Entry 8YR4 (electron microscopy, 3.10 A resolution); this record covers chains A and B of the 4 polymer chains in the assembly.

== Chain A (and B) ==
Protein: ATP-binding cassette sub-family B member 6
Source organism: Homo sapiens
Notes: EC 7.6.2.5; chain B of this document is another copy of the same molecule, construct and numbering; everything in this record applies to it too
Reference sequence: Q9NP58 (ABCB6_HUMAN); residues 206-842 here = UniProt positions 206-842
Chain sequence (637 residues; row label = number of the first residue in the row):
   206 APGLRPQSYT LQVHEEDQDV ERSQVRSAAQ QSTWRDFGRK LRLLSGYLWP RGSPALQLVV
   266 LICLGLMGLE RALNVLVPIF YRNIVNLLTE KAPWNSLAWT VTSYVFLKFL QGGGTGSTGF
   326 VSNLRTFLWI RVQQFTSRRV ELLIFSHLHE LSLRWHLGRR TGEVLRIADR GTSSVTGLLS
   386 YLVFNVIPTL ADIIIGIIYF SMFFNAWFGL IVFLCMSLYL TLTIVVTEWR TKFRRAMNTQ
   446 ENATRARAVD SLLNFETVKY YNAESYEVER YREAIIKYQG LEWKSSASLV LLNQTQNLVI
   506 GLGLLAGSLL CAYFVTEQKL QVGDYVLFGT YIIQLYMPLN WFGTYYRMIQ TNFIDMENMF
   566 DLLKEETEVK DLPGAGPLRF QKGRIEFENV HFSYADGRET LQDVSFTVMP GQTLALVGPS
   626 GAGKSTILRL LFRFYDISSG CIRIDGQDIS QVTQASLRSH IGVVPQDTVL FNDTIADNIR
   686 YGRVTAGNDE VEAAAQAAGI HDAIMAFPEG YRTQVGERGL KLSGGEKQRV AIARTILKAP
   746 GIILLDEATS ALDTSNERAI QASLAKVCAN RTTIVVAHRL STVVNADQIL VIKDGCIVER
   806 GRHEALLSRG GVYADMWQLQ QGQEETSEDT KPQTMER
Disordered / not traced: 206-240, 827-842
Curated features (UniProtKB/Swiss-Prot):
  - binding site (ATP): Y599, G623 to R634
  - natural variant: R276 (R276W: May be a modifier of disease severity in porphyria patients), S322 (S322R: In DUH3), L356 (L356P: In DUH3), R375 (R375Q: In PSHK2; R375W: In PSHK2), Y424 (Y424H: In DUH3), A453 (A453V: In DUH3), A492 (A492T: May be a modifier of disease severity in porphyria patients), T521 (T521S: May be a modifier of disease severity in porphyria patients), Q555 (Q555K: In DUH3), G579 (G579E: In DUH3), G588 (G588S: May be a modifier of disease severity in porphyria patients), A681 (A681T: May be a modifier of disease severity in porphyria patients), 2 further natural variant entries in UniProt
  - mutagenesis: Y286 (Y286A: Loss of substrate-stimulate ATPase activity. Impairs protein expression), N447 (N447Q: Does not affect N-glycosylation. Does not affect N-glycosylation; when associated with Q-498; Q-677 and Q-775. Does not affect trafficking from endoplasmic reticulum ...), N498 (N498Q: Does not affect N-glycosylation. Does not affect N-glycosylation; when associated with Q-447; Q-677 and Q-775. Does not affect trafficking from endoplasmic reticulum ...), V531 (V531A: Loss of substrate-stimulate ATPase activity. Impairs protein expression), M542 (M542A: Loss of substrate-stimulate ATPase activity), W546 (W546A: Loss of substrate-stimulate ATPase activity. Impairs protein expression; W546F: Does not affect substrate-stimulate ATPase activity; W546V: Loss of substrate-stimulate ATPase activity ...), K629 (K629A: Abolishes ATP hydrolysis. Abolishes coproporphyrin III transport; K629M: Does not affect subcellular location in early melanosome and lysosome ...), N677 (N677Q: Does not affect N-glycosylation. Does not affect N-glycosylation; when associated with Q-447; Q-498; and Q-775. Does not affect trafficking from endoplasmic reticulum ...), N775 (N775Q: Does not affect N-glycosylation. Does not affect N-glycosylation; when associated with Q-447; Q-498 and Q-677. Does not affect trafficking from endoplasmic reticulum ...)
What the authors report for this chain:
  - mutagenesis - E752Q: abolished catalytic activity on Cd(II):GSH
  - mutagenesis - E752Q: unchanged binding to Cd(II):GSH
  - mutagenesis - E752Q: decreased growth in response to Cd(II)
  - mutagenesis - Q501A (1.7 +/- 1.0 mM): decreased binding to Cd(II):GSH
  - mutagenesis - R435A, R439A, N498A, R552A: increased catalytic activity
  - specificity-determining residues: W546 (proposed by the authors, not directly observed)

== Interface between chain A and chain B ==
Pairs across the interface (146; chain A residue first):
  Y286(A) - Y530(B)  hydrophobic
  Y286(A) - V531(B)
  I289(A) - Y530(B)
  L293(A) - V520(B)  hydrophobic
  L293(A) - Y530(B)  hydrophobic
  T294(A) - T294(B)  hydrogen bond
  K296(A) - Q523(B)
  A297(A) - T521(B)
  W299(A) - L514(B)
  W299(A) - Y518(B)
  L302(A) - T521(B)
  V306(A) - S513(B)
  V306(A) - L514(B)  hydrophobic
  V306(A) - Y530(B)
  V310(A) - L510(B)  hydrophobic
  F314(A) - N502(B)
  G318(A) - I538(B)
  T323(A) - N502(B)  hydrogen bond (backbone-side chain)
  T323(A) - Y541(B)
  G324(A) - Q499(B)
  G324(A) - N502(B)
  F325(A) - Q499(B)
  F325(A) - N502(B)
  N328(A) - N498(B)
  N328(A) - Q499(B)  hydrogen bond
  F332(A) - W488(B)  hydrophobic
  I335(A) - W488(B)
  I335(A) - S491(B)
  R336(A) - W488(B)
  Q339(A) - Q484(B)  hydrogen bond (backbone-side chain)
  Q339(A) - E487(B)  hydrogen bond
  Q339(A) - W488(B)
  R343(A) - I480(B)
  R343(A) - Q484(B)  hydrogen bond
  E346(A) - Y476(B)  hydrogen bond
  L347(A) - Y476(B)  hydrophobic
  L347(A) - R477(B)
  F350(A) - S456(B)
  F350(A) - L457(B)  hydrophobic
  F350(A) - E472(B)
  F350(A) - V473(B)  hydrophobic
  F350(A) - Y476(B)  hydrophobic
  H354(A) - S456(B)  hydrogen bond
  L356(A) - F460(B)
  H361(A) - F460(B)
  T366(A) - L457(B)
  T366(A) - L458(B)
  L370(A) - V454(B)  hydrophobic
  D374(A) - R450(B)  salt bridge
  R450(A) - D374(B)  salt bridge
  V454(A) - L370(B)  hydrophobic
  D455(A) - F676(B)
  D455(A) - N677(B)
  S456(A) - F350(B)
  S456(A) - H354(B)  hydrogen bond
  L457(A) - F350(B)  hydrophobic
  L457(A) - L353(B)  hydrophobic
  L457(A) - T366(B)
  N459(A) - V674(B)
  F460(A) - H354(B)
  F460(A) - L356(B)
  F460(A) - H361(B)
  E461(A) - Y686(B)
  E461(A) - R739(B)  salt bridge
  T462(A) - Y686(B)  hydrogen bond
  V463(A) - R663(B)
  K464(A) - F637(B)
  K464(A) - F639(B)
  K464(A) - V668(B)
  K464(A) - K743(B)  hydrogen bond (backbone-side chain)
  Y465(A) - V668(B)  hydrogen bond (side chain-backbone)
  Y465(A) - P670(B)
  Y465(A) - G687(B)
  Y465(A) - A736(B)
  Y465(A) - R739(B)
  Y465(A) - K743(B)
  E469(A) - H354(B)
  Y471(A) - V689(B)  hydrophobic
  E472(A) - F350(B)
  E472(A) - Y686(B)
  V473(A) - F350(B)  hydrophobic
  R475(A) - D678(B)  salt bridge
  Y476(A) - E346(B)  hydrogen bond
  Y476(A) - L347(B)  hydrophobic
  Y476(A) - F350(B)  hydrophobic
  R477(A) - L347(B)
  I480(A) - R343(B)
  I480(A) - E346(B)
  Q484(A) - Q339(B)  hydrogen bond (backbone-side chain)
  Q484(A) - R343(B)  hydrogen bond
  E487(A) - Q339(B)
  W488(A) - F332(B)  hydrophobic
  W488(A) - I335(B)
  W488(A) - R336(B)
  W488(A) - Q339(B)
  S491(A) - I335(B)
  N498(A) - N328(B)
  Q499(A) - T323(B)
  Q499(A) - G324(B)
  Q499(A) - F325(B)
  Q499(A) - N328(B)  hydrogen bond
  N502(A) - F314(B)  hydrogen bond (side chain-backbone)
  N502(A) - T323(B)  hydrogen bond (side chain-backbone)
  N502(A) - G324(B)
  N502(A) - F325(B)
  L503(A) - F314(B)  hydrophobic
  L510(A) - V310(B)  hydrophobic
  S513(A) - V306(B)
  L514(A) - W299(B)
  L514(A) - A303(B)
  L514(A) - V306(B)  hydrophobic
  Y518(A) - W299(B)
  V520(A) - L293(B)  hydrophobic
  T521(A) - A297(B)
  T521(A) - L302(B)
  Q523(A) - K296(B)
  Y530(A) - I289(B)
  Y530(A) - L293(B)  hydrophobic
  Y530(A) - V306(B)
  V531(A) - Y286(B)
  I538(A) - G318(B)
  Y541(A) - G318(B)
  Y541(A) - T323(B)
  M542(A) - M542(B)  hydrophobic
  F637(A) - V463(B)
  R663(A) - V463(B)
  S664(A) - N467(B)
  V668(A) - K464(B)
  V668(A) - Y465(B)  hydrogen bond (backbone-side chain)
  V669(A) - Y465(B)
  P670(A) - Y465(B)
  V674(A) - N459(B)
  F676(A) - D455(B)
  N677(A) - D455(B)
  D678(A) - R475(B)  salt bridge
  Y686(A) - E461(B)
  Y686(A) - T462(B)  hydrogen bond
  Y686(A) - E472(B)
  G687(A) - Y465(B)
  G687(A) - Y466(B)
  V689(A) - Y471(B)  hydrophobic
  A736(A) - Y465(B)
  R739(A) - Y465(B)
  K743(A) - K464(B)  hydrogen bond (side chain-backbone)
  K743(A) - Y465(B)
  Q826(A) - Q826(B)
Interface residues without a listed pair, chain A (116 interface residues in all): V290, A303, T307, Y309, K313, G319, T320, T331, S342, S351, L353, R452, A453, L458, Y466, N467, A468, I481, A492, V495, G506, L509, A517, V527, N545, W546, F639, T673, T740
Interface residues without a listed pair, chain B (115 interface residues in all): V290, T307, Y309, K313, G319, T320, T331, Q338, S351, A453, A468, E469, I481, A492, V495, L503, G506, L509, A517, V527, N545, W546, S664, V669, T673, T740

== In short ==
116 residues of chain A face 115 of chain B across their interface; the contacts include 21 hydrogen bonds and
5 salt bridges. Polar contacts include D374(A)-R450(B), E461(A)-R739(B) and R475(A)-D678(B). The paper reports
that R435A, R439A and N498A of chain A, among others, increase catalytic activity; the specificity determinant
W546(A); 6 substitutions were tested in all.
Chain A and chain B are both ATP-binding cassette sub-family B member 6 (Homo sapiens); the structure, Cryo-EM
structure of the human ABCB6 in complex with Cd(II):Phytochelatin 2, was determined by electron microscopy,
deposited together with 8YR3.
